Entry 6TDX (electron microscopy, 3.30 A resolution); this record covers chains H and T of the 14 polymer chains in the assembly.

== Chain H ==
Molecule: F-type H+-transporting ATPase subunit delta
Source organism: Euglena gracilis
Chain sequence (176 residues; row label = number of the first residue in the row):
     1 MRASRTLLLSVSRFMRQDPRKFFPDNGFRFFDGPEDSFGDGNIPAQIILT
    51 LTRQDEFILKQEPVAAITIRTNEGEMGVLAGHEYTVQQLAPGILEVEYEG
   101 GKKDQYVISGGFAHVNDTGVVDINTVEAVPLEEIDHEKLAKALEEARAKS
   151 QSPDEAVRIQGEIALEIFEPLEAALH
Not modelled in the structure: 1-16

== Chain T ==
Molecule: ATP synthase subunit c
Source organism: Euglena gracilis
Chain sequence (104 residues; each row starts with the number of its first residue):
     1 MQRGSSITKVVRRAALARSTRNAAIAYEVTVNGANLIGAGMAASGVGVPA
    51 IGVAMCFSSYMLAAARQPNMSAKLLPYCILGFALSEALALFTLLIALLEL
   101 FVFS
Not modelled in the structure: 1-23
From the paper describing this entry:
  - catalytic residues: Glu-86 (proposed by the authors, not directly observed)

== How chain H and chain T interact ==
Pairs across the interface (4):
  Phe-38(H) with Asn-69(T)
  Ile-43(H) with Met-70(T), hydrophobic
  Gly-81(H) with Gln-67(T), hydrogen bond (backbone-side chain)
  Glu-83(H) with Arg-66(T)
Also at the interface, not in a pair above, chain H (9 interface residues in all): Gly-39, Gly-41, His-82, Tyr-84, Asp-117
Also at the interface, not in a pair above, chain T (6 interface residues in all): Pro-68, Lys-73

== In short ==
9 residues of chain H and 6 residues of chain T are in contact, with 1 hydrogen bond. The hydrogen-bonded pair
is Gly-81(H)/Gln-67(T). The paper reports the catalytic residue Glu-86(T).
Here chain H is F-type H+-transporting ATPase subunit delta and chain T is ATP synthase subunit c, both from
Euglena gracilis. Entry 6TDX (Cryo-EM structure of Euglena gracilis mitochondrial ATP synthase, rotor,
rotational state 1) was determined by electron microscopy together with 6TDU, 6TDV, 6TDW, 6TDY, 6TDZ and 6TE0
from the same study.
